PDB entry 1PVC | X-ray diffraction, 2.40 A resolution | chains 2 and 4 of the 5 polymer chains in the assembly

== Chain 2 ==
Protein: Poliovirus type 3, sabin strain
From: Poliovirus type 3 (strains P3/LEON/37 AND P3/LEON 12A[1]B)
UniProtKB: P03302 (POLG_POL3L); residues 1-271 here correspond to UniProt positions 70-340 (UniProt number = residue number + 69)
Sequence (271 residues; row label = number of the first residue in the row):
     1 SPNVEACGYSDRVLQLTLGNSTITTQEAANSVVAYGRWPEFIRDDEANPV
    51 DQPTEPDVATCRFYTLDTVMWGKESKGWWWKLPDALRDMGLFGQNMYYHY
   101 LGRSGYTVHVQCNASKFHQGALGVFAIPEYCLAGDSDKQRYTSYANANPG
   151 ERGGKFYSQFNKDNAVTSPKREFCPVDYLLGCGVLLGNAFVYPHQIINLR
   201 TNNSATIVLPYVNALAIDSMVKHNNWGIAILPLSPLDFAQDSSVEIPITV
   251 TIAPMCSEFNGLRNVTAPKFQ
Disordered / not traced: 1-5

== Chain 4 ==
Protein: Poliovirus type 3, sabin strain
From: Poliovirus type 3 (strains P3/LEON/37 AND P3/LEON 12A[1]B)
UniProtKB: P03302 (POLG_POL3L); numbering as in UniProt (aligned over 2-69)
Sequence (68 residues; each row starts with the number of its first residue):
     2 GAQVSSQKVGAHENSNRAYGGSTINYTTINYYKDSASNAASKQDYSQDPS
    52 KFTEPLKDVLIKTAPALN
Disordered / not traced: 17-22

== Interface between chain 2 and chain 4 ==
Residue-residue contacts - 21 pairs, chain 2 then chain 4:
  Tyr-9(2) with Asn-69(4)
  Ser-10(2) with Asn-69(4), hydrogen bond (side chain-backbone)
  Asp-11(2) with Leu-61(4); Ala-67(4); Leu-68(4); Asn-69(4), hydrogen bond
  Arg-12(2) with Leu-68(4); Asn-69(4)
  Ala-29(2) with Leu-68(4), hydrophobic
  Asn-30(2) with Leu-57(4); Lys-58(4); Asp-59(4), hydrogen bond (side chain-backbone)
  Ser-31(2) with Leu-57(4); Lys-58(4), hydrogen bond (backbone-backbone)
  Val-32(2) with Pro-56(4); Leu-57(4), hydrophobic
  Val-33(2) with Pro-56(4), hydrogen bond (backbone-backbone)
  Tyr-35(2) with Lys-52(4); Phe-53(4), hydrophobic
  Trp-38(2) with Lys-58(4)
  Thr-201(2) with Leu-68(4)
Other interface residues (no listed pair), chain 2 (14 interface residues in all): Ala-28, Gly-36

== In short ==
14 residues of chain 2 and 10 residues of chain 4 are in contact; the contacts include 5 hydrogen bonds. Polar
contacts include Ser-10(2)/Asn-69(4), Asp-11(2)/Asn-69(4) and Asn-30(2)/Asp-59(4).
Chain 2 is Poliovirus type 3, sabin strain and chain 4 is Poliovirus type 3, sabin strain, both from
Poliovirus type 3 (strains P3/LEON/37 AND P3/LEON 12A[1]B); the structure, Refinement of the sabin strain of
type 3 poliovirus at 2.4 angstroms and the crystal structures ..., was determined by X-ray diffraction.
